PDB entry 4M8X | X-ray diffraction, 2.05 A resolution | chains A and B

[Chain A (and B)]
Name: Protease
Source organism: Human immunodeficiency virus 1
Notes: EC 3.4.23.16; chain B of this document is another copy of the same molecule, construct and numbering; everything in this record applies to it too
UniProt: Q90JJ9 (Q90JJ9_9HIV1); residue numbers follow UniProt; this construct covers 1-99
Amino-acid sequence (99 residues; each row starts with the number of its first residue):
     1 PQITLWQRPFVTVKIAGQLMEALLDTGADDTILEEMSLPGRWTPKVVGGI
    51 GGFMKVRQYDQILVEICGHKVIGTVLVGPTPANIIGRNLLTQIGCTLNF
Sequence notes: engineered mutation F10 (Leu in Q90JJ9), V13 (Ile in Q90JJ9), A16 (Gly in Q90JJ9), M20 (Lys in Q90JJ9), S37 (Asp in Q90JJ9), V46 (Ile in Q90JJ9), M54 (Ile in Q90JJ9), V71 (Ala in Q90JJ9)
Residues lining bound ligands: KGQ (diethyl ({4-[(2S,3R)-2-({[(3r,3as,6ar)-hexahydrofuro[2,3-b]furan-3-yloxy]carbonyl}amino)-3-hydroxy-4-{isobutyl[(4-methoxyphenyl)sulfonyl]amino}butyl]phenoxy}methyl)phosphonate): L23, D25, G27, A28, D29, D30, I32, V47, G48, G49, I50, G52, F53, P81, A82, I84
From the paper describing this entry:
  - conformationally variable residues (loop rearrangement): E34 to L38, Y59 to T74

[How chain A and chain B interact]
Pairs across the interface - 97 pairs, chain A then chain B:
  P1(A) - L97(B)
  P1(A) - N98(B)
  P1(A) - F99(B)  hydrogen bond (backbone-backbone)
  Q2(A) - T96(B)  hydrogen bond
  Q2(A) - L97(B)
  Q2(A) - N98(B)  hydrogen bond
  I3(A) - T96(B)
  I3(A) - L97(B)  hydrogen bond (backbone-backbone)
  I3(A) - F99(B)  hydrophobic
  L5(A) - T26(B)
  L5(A) - R87(B)  hydrogen bond (backbone-side chain)
  L5(A) - L90(B)  hydrophobic
  L5(A) - T91(B)
  L5(A) - C95(B)
  W6(A) - R87(B)  hydrogen bond (backbone-side chain)
  W6(A) - T91(B)
  Q7(A) - R87(B)
  R8(A) - D29(B)  salt bridge
  R8(A) - R87(B)
  P9(A) - T26(B)
  P9(A) - R87(B)
  P9(A) - L97(B)  hydrophobic
  L23(A) - G27(B)
  L24(A) - T26(B)  hydrogen bond (backbone-side chain)
  L24(A) - L97(B)  hydrophobic
  L24(A) - F99(B)  hydrophobic
  D25(A) - D25(B)
  D25(A) - T26(B)
  D25(A) - G27(B)  hydrogen bond (side chain-backbone)
  T26(A) - L5(B)
  T26(A) - P9(B)
  T26(A) - L24(B)  hydrogen bond (side chain-backbone)
  T26(A) - D25(B)
  T26(A) - T26(B)  hydrogen bond (backbone-side chain)
  T26(A) - L97(B)
  G27(A) - L23(B)
  G27(A) - D25(B)  hydrogen bond (backbone-side chain)
  D29(A) - R8(B)  salt bridge
  I32(A) - I50(B)  hydrophobic
  V47(A) - I50(B)  hydrophobic
  G49(A) - I50(B)
  G49(A) - P81(B)
  I50(A) - V47(B)
  I50(A) - G49(B)
  I50(A) - I50(B)
  I50(A) - G52(B)
  I50(A) - T80(B)
  I50(A) - I84(B)  hydrophobic
  G51(A) - G51(B)
  G51(A) - G52(B)
  G51(A) - F53(B)
  G52(A) - I50(B)
  G52(A) - G51(B)
  F53(A) - G51(B)
  M54(A) - I50(B)  hydrophobic
  T80(A) - I50(B)
  P81(A) - G49(B)
  I84(A) - I50(B)  hydrophobic
  R87(A) - L5(B)  hydrogen bond (side chain-backbone)
  R87(A) - W6(B)  hydrogen bond (side chain-backbone)
  R87(A) - Q7(B)
  R87(A) - R8(B)
  R87(A) - P9(B)
  L90(A) - L5(B)  hydrophobic
  T91(A) - L5(B)
  T91(A) - W6(B)
  I93(A) - F99(B)
  G94(A) - N98(B)
  G94(A) - F99(B)
  C95(A) - L5(B)
  C95(A) - L97(B)  hydrophobic
  C95(A) - N98(B)
  C95(A) - F99(B)  hydrophobic
  T96(A) - Q2(B)  hydrogen bond
  T96(A) - I3(B)
  T96(A) - T96(B)
  T96(A) - L97(B)
  T96(A) - N98(B)  hydrogen bond (backbone-backbone)
  L97(A) - P1(B)
  L97(A) - Q2(B)
  L97(A) - I3(B)  hydrogen bond (backbone-backbone)
  L97(A) - P9(B)  hydrophobic
  L97(A) - L24(B)  hydrophobic
  L97(A) - T26(B)
  L97(A) - C95(B)  hydrophobic
  L97(A) - T96(B)
  N98(A) - P1(B)
  N98(A) - Q2(B)  hydrogen bond
  N98(A) - G94(B)
  N98(A) - C95(B)
  N98(A) - T96(B)  hydrogen bond (backbone-backbone)
  N98(A) - N98(B)  hydrogen bond
  F99(A) - P1(B)  hydrogen bond (backbone-backbone)
  F99(A) - I3(B)  hydrophobic
  F99(A) - L24(B)  hydrophobic
  F99(A) - I93(B)
  F99(A) - C95(B)  hydrophobic
Interface residues without a listed pair, chain A (39 interface residues in all): T4, V11, G48, C67
Interface residues without a listed pair, chain B (39 interface residues in all): T4, V11, I32, G48, M54, C67

[Overview]
Chain A and chain B each contribute 39 residues to their interface; the contacts include 20 hydrogen bonds and
2 salt bridges. Polar contacts include R8(A)-D29(B), Q2(A)-T96(B) and Q2(A)-N98(B). Chain A binds compound
KGQ. The paper reports conformational variability at E34(A) and Y59(A).
Both chains are Protease (Human immunodeficiency virus 1). Entry 4M8X (GS-8374, a Novel Phosphonate-Containing
Inhibitor of HIV-1 Protease, Effectively Inhibits HIV PR Mutants with Amino Acid ...) was determined by X-ray
diffraction, deposited together with 4M8Y.
